7EMJ - chains A and E of the 6 polymer chains in the assembly; structure by X-ray diffraction, 2.33 A resolution.

[Chain A]
Molecule: Tubulin alpha-1B chain
From: Sus scrofa
Reference sequence: Q2XVP4 (TBA1B_PIG); residues 1-451 here = UniProt positions 1-451
Chain sequence (451 residues; each row starts with the number of its first residue):
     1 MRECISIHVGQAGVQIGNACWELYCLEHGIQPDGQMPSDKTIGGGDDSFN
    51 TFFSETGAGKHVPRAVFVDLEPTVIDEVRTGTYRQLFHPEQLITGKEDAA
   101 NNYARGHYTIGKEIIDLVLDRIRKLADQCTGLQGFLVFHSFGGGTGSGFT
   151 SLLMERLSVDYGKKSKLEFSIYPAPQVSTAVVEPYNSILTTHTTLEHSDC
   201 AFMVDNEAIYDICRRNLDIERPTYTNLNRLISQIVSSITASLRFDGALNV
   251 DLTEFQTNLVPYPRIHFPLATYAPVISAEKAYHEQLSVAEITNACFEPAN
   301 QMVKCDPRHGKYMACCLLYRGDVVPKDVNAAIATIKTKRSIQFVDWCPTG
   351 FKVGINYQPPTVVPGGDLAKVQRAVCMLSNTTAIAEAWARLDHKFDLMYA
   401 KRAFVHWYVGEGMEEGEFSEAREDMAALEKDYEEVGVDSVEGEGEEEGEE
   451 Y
Unresolved in the structure: 439-451
Ion coordination: Ca2+: Asp39, Thr41, Gly44, Glu55
Ligand contacts: GTP (guanosine-5'-triphosphate): Gly10, Gln11, Ala12, Gln15, Ile16, Asp69, Asp98, Ala99, Ala100, Asn101, Ser140, Gly142, Gly143, Gly144, Thr145, Gly146, Ile171, Pro173, Val177, Ser178, Glu183, Asn206, Ile209, Tyr224, Leu227, Asn228, Ile231
UniProt features mapped onto this chain:
  - motif: Met1 to Cys4 (MREC motif)
  - active site: Glu254
  - binding site (GTP): Gly10, Gln11, Ala12, Gln15, Glu71, Ala99, Ser140, Gly143, Gly144, Thr145, Gly146, Thr179, Glu183, Asn206, Tyr224, Asn228, Leu252
  - binding site (Mg(2+)): Glu71
  - site: Tyr451 (Involved in polymerization)
  - modified residue: Lys40 (N6,N6,N6-trimethyllysine), Ser48 (Phosphoserine), Ser232 (Phosphoserine), Tyr282 (3'-nitrotyrosine), Arg339 (Omega-N-methylarginine), Ser439 (Phosphoserine), Glu443 (5-glutamyl polyglutamate), Glu445 (5-glutamyl polyglutamate), Tyr451 (3'-nitrotyrosine)
  - cross-link (Glycyl lysine isopeptide (Lys-Gly)): Lys326 (interchain with G-Cter in ubiquitin), Lys370 (interchain with G-Cter in ubiquitin)

[Chain E]
Molecule: Stathmin-4
From: Rattus norvegicus
Reference sequence: P63043 (STMN4_RAT); residues -43 to 145 here correspond to UniProt positions 1-189 (UniProt number = residue number + 44)
Chain sequence (189 residues; row label = number of the first residue in the row; numbers below 1 keep their minus sign (Met-43 is residue -43)):
   -43 MTLAAYKEKMKELPLVSLFCSCFLSDPLNKSSYKYEADTVDLNWCVISDM
     7 EVIELNKCTSGQSFEVILKPPSFDGVPEFNASLPRRRDPSLEEIQKKLEA
    57 AEERRKYQEAELLKHLAEKREHEREVIQKAIEENNNFIKMAKEKLAQKME
   107 SNKENREAHLAAMLERLQEKDKHAEEVRKNKELKEEASR
Unresolved in the structure: -43 to 5, 29-43, 144-145
UniProt features mapped onto this chain:
  - modified residue: Ser46 (Phosphoserine)
  - lipidation (S-palmitoyl cysteine): Cys-24, Cys-22

[Chain A / chain E interface]
Contacting residue pairs (63):
  His107(A) with Leu54(E)
  Tyr108(A) with Leu54(E), hydrophobic; Ala57(E), hydrophobic
  Thr109(A) with Arg61(E), hydrogen bond
  Lys112(A) with Leu54(E); Glu58(E), salt bridge
  Leu152(A) with Ile50(E), hydrophobic; Leu54(E), hydrophobic
  Arg156(A) with Leu47(E); Ile50(E)
  Val159(A) with Pro45(E); Leu47(E), hydrophobic; Ile50(E), hydrophobic
  Glu196(A) with Asp44(E), hydrogen bond (side chain-backbone); Pro45(E)
  His197(A) with Pro45(E)
  Asp245(A) with Cys14(E); Ser16(E), hydrogen bond (backbone-side chain)
  Ala247(A) with Asn12(E); Ser19(E)
  Leu248(A) with Ser19(E)
  Pro325(A) with Gln18(E); Phe20(E), hydrophobic
  Asn329(A) with Met6(E); Val8(E); Phe20(E); Val22(E)
  Ile332(A) with Val22(E), hydrophobic
  Ala333(A) with Met6(E)
  Lys336(A) with Leu24(E)
  Asp345(A) with Pro27(E); Ser28(E), hydrogen bond (backbone-backbone)
  Trp346(A) with Pro27(E)
  Cys347(A) with Pro27(E)
  Pro348(A) with Lys25(E); Pro27(E)
  Thr349(A) with Ile23(E); Leu24(E), hydrogen bond (backbone-backbone); Lys25(E), hydrogen bond (backbone-backbone)
  Gly350(A) with Val22(E)
  Phe351(A) with Glu21(E); Val22(E), hydrogen bond (backbone-backbone); Leu24(E), hydrophobic
  Lys352(A) with Phe20(E); Glu21(E), salt bridge
  Val353(A) with Ser19(E); Phe20(E), hydrogen bond (backbone-backbone)
  Gly354(A) with Gln18(E)
  Ile355(A) with Gly17(E); Gln18(E), hydrogen bond (backbone-backbone)
  Asn356(A) with Ser16(E)
  Tyr357(A) with Thr15(E); Ser16(E), hydrogen bond (backbone-backbone); Gly17(E); Gln18(E), hydrogen bond
  Val409(A) with Gln64(E)
  Gly410(A) with Arg61(E); Gln64(E)
  Glu411(A) with Arg61(E), hydrogen bond (backbone-side chain)
  Gly412(A) with Ala57(E); Arg60(E), hydrogen bond (backbone-side chain); Arg61(E)
  Glu414(A) with Arg60(E), salt bridge
Other interface residues (no listed pair), chain A (38 interface residues in all): Glu155, Val324, Val328
Other interface residues (no listed pair), chain E (32 interface residues in all): Leu11, Pro26, Ser46, Lys53, Glu55

[Overview]
38 residues of chain A face 32 of chain E across their interface; the contacts include 13 hydrogen bonds and 3
salt bridges. Polar pairs include Lys112(A)-Glu58(E), Lys352(A)-Glu21(E) and Glu414(A)-Arg60(E). Bound to
chain A: GTP.
Chain A is Tubulin alpha-1B chain (Sus scrofa) and chain E is Stathmin-4 (Rattus norvegicus); the structure,
Crystal structure of T2R-TTL-Barbigerone complex, was determined by X-ray diffraction.
